Entry 6UXV (electron microscopy, 4.70 A resolution (low resolution: residue-level contacts below are approximate; hydrogen-bond / salt-bridge calls are withheld)); this record covers chains B and H of the 15 polymer chains in the assembly.

== Chain B ==
Name: SWI/SNF chromatin-remodeling complex subunit SWI1
From: Saccharomyces cerevisiae (strain ATCC 204508 / S288c)
UniProt: P09547 (SWI1_YEAST); numbering as in UniProt (aligned over 1-1314)
Sequence (1314 residues; each row starts with the number of its first residue):
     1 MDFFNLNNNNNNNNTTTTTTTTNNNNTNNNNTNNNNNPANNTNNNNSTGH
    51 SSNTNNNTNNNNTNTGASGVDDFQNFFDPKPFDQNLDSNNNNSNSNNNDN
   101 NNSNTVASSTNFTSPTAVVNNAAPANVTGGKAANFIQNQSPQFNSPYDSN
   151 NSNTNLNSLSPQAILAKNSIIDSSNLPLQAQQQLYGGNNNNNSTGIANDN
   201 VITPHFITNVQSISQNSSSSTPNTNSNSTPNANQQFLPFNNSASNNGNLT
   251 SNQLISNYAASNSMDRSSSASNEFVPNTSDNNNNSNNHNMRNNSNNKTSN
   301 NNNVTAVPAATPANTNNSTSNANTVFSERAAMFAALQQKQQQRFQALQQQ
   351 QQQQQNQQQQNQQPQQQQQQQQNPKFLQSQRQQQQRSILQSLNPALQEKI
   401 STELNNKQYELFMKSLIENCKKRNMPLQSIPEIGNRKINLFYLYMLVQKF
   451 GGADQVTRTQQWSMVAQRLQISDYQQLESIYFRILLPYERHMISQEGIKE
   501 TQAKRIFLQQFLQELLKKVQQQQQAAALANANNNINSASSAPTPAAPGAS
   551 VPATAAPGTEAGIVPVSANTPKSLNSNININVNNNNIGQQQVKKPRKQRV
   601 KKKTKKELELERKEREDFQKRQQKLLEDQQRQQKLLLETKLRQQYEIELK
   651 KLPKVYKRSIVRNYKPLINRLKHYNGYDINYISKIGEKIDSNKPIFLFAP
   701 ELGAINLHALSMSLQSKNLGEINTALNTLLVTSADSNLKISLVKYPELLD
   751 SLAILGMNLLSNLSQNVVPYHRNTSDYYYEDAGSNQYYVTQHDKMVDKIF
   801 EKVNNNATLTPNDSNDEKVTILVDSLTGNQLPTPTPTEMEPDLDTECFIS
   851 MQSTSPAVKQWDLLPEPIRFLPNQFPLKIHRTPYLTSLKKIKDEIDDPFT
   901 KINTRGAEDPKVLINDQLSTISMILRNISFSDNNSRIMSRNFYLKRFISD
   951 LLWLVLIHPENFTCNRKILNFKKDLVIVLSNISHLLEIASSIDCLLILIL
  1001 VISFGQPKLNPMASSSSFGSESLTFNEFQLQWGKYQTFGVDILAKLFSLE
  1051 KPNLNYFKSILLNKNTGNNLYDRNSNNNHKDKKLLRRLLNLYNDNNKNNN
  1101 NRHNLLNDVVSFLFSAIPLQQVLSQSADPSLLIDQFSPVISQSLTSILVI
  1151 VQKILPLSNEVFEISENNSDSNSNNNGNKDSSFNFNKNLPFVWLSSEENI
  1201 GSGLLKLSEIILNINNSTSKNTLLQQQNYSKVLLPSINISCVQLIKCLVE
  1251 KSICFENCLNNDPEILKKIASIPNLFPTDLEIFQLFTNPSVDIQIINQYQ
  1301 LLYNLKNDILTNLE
Unresolved in the structure: 1-700, 807-857, 1009-1020, 1065-1077, 1094-1102, 1153-1188, 1218-1228
Curated features (UniProtKB/Swiss-Prot):
  - zinc finger: Cys1241 to Cys1258 (C4-type)

== Chain H ==
Name: Transcription regulatory protein SNF12
From: Saccharomyces cerevisiae (strain ATCC 204508 / S288c)
UniProt: P53628 (SNF12_YEAST); residue numbers follow UniProt; this construct covers 1-566
Sequence (566 residues; row label = number of the first residue in the row):
     1 MSKVMKPSNGKGSRKSSKAATPDTKNFFHAKKKDPVNQDKANNASQITPT
    51 VPHSHPSDMVIPDHLAELIPELYSFQQLVDSEKRLDHFIHLRNLHMKRMV
   101 AQWERSKLSQEFLYPHLNFPNVKFLRIFISNVSENQPWQMDTNNEADLMA
   151 LENATWTMRIEGRLLDNVQANDPAREKFSSFIESIVVDFKNKENDNVPST
   201 KFNAAPEENATEGPSDKKLNLNLPLQFSLPNGDNSTTTNTDQNNATMGEE
   251 TAKKDMSSTTPKLESVKWQYDPNNPVDFDGLDIKRVGSENVECTISILRK
   301 SSPEEPFMSYSPQLTAIIGLKSGTSHDAIFSIYKYIHLNELLTNDESAFE
   351 NLMGNRNNHNSNTSTSKMLDAASSQVSIVKLDTQLITLLPSSLKESSPDT
   401 MKLTDLLSLINSTHLLPLQPIEIDYTVRVDKASTYGELVLDIEVPDVNAL
   451 KFNNTQRESQIGAAELNENARELEQIKPKIALQDKEITSVLSNLHESNKR
   501 YRFFKKISEDPVKALNECIASTSNALKVLSGDEGYNEDMVRRANFYKENE
   551 AMLRENIEVILSNGRM
Unresolved in the structure: 1-65, 124-303, 346-374, 419-449, 563-566

== How chain B and chain H interact ==
Contacting residue pairs (44; chain B residue first):
  Lys717(B) - Ile557(H)
  Leu719(B) - Arg554(H)
  Leu719(B) - Ile557(H)
  His771(B) - Glu550(H)
  Tyr884(B) - Glu67(H)
  Leu885(B) - Glu67(H)
  Leu885(B) - Glu71(H)
  Leu885(B) - Tyr73(H)
  Leu885(B) - Ser74(H)
  Ser887(B) - Glu67(H)
  Leu888(B) - Glu67(H)
  Leu888(B) - Leu68(H)
  Leu888(B) - Leu72(H)
  Lys892(B) - Asn498(H)
  Lys892(B) - Arg502(H)
  Ile895(B) - His495(H)
  Ile895(B) - Lys499(H)
  Asp896(B) - Lys499(H)
  Pro898(B) - Phe503(H)
  Pro898(B) - Cys518(H)
  Pro898(B) - Ser521(H)
  Phe899(B) - Lys506(H)
  Phe899(B) - Ala514(H)
  Phe899(B) - Glu517(H)
  Thr904(B) - Val528(H)
  Arg905(B) - Asp532(H)
  Trp1032(B) - Ala66(H)
  Leu1119(B) - Ala101(H)
  Val1122(B) - Arg105(H)
  Glu1198(B) - His95(H)
  Glu1198(B) - Arg98(H)
  Asn1199(B) - Arg98(H)
  Ile1200(B) - Arg98(H)
  Gly1201(B) - Arg98(H)
  Lys1206(B) - Phe112(H)
  Thr1278(B) - Leu113(H)
  Glu1281(B) - His116(H)
  Ile1282(B) - Tyr333(H)
  Phe1283(B) - Phe330(H)
  Phe1283(B) - Tyr333(H)
  Gln1284(B) - His116(H)
  Phe1286(B) - Tyr333(H)
  Phe1286(B) - His337(H)
  Ser1290(B) - Gln375(H)
Interface residues without a listed pair, chain B (37 interface residues in all): Lys889, Ile891, Glu908, Lys1008, Asn1026, Leu1123, Leu1280, Gln1300
Interface residues without a listed pair, chain H (41 interface residues in all): Ile69, Leu91, Leu94, His326, Ile329, Val376, Leu403, Gly534

== Overview ==
Chain B and chain H form an interface of 37 and 41 residues respectively.
Chain B is SWI/SNF chromatin-remodeling complex subunit SWI1 and chain H is Transcription regulatory protein
SNF12, both from Saccharomyces cerevisiae (strain ATCC 204508 / S288c); the structure, SWI/SNF Body Module,
was determined by electron microscopy (same publication as 6UXW).
